6X0N - chains H and J of the 23 polymer chains in the assembly; structure by electron microscopy, 10.00 A resolution (very low resolution: no residue pairs are listed; an interface is given only as per-side residue counts).

Chain H:
Name: Histone H2B 1.1
Organism: Xenopus laevis
Reference sequence: P02281 (H2B11_XENLA); residues 1-122 here correspond to UniProt positions 5-126 (UniProt number = residue number + 4)
Chain sequence (122 residues; each row starts with the number of its first residue):
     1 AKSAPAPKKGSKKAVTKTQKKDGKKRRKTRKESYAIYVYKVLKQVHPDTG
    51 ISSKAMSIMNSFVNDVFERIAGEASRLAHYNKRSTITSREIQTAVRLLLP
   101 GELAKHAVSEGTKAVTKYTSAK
Unresolved in the structure: 1-24
Differences from the reference sequence: variant Thr29 (Ser33 in P02281)
UniProt features mapped onto this chain:
  - modified residue: Lys2 (N6-acetyllysine), Lys9 (N6-acetyllysine), Ser11 (Phosphoserine), Lys12 (N6-acetyllysine), Lys17 (N6-acetyllysine)
  - glycosylation: Ser109 (O-linked (GlcNAc) serine)
  - cross-link: Lys117 (Glycyl lysine isopeptide (Lys-Gly) (interchain with G-Cter in ubiquitin))

Chain J:
Molecule: 167-nt DNA strand
Organism: synthetic construct
Sequence (167 nucleotides; row label = number of the first residue in the row; numbers below 1 keep their minus sign (DC-83 is residue -83)):
   -83 CTATGATGCCCTGGAGAATCCCGGTGCCGAGGCCGCTCAATTGGTCGTAG
   -33 ACAGCTCTAGCACCGCTTAAACGCACGTACGCGCTGTCCCCCGCGTTTTA
    17 ACCGCCAAGGGGATTACTCCCTAGTCTCCAGGCACGTGTCAGATATATAC
    67 ATCCTGTGCATGTATTG
Unresolved in the structure: -83 to -74

Chain H / chain J interface:
At this resolution (10 A) residue pairs are not listed: 14 residues of chain H and 16 of chain J lie at the interface.

Summary:
Chain H and chain J form an interface of 14 and 16 residues respectively.
Chain H is Histone H2B 1.1 (Xenopus laevis) and chain J is a 167-nt DNA strand (synthetic construct); the
structure, Bridging of double-strand DNA break activates PARP2/HPF1 to modify chromatin, was determined by
electron microscopy, deposited together with 6WZ5, 6WZ9, 6X0L and 6X0M.
